PDB entry 7CAF | electron microscopy, 3.30 A resolution | chains E and B of the 5 polymer chains in the assembly

Chain E:
Molecule: Bacterial extracellular solute-binding protein
Source organism: Mycolicibacterium smegmatis MC2 155
Reference sequence: A0R2C3 (A0R2C3_MYCS2); numbering as in UniProt (aligned over 1-465)
Amino-acid sequence (465 residues; each row starts with the number of its first residue):
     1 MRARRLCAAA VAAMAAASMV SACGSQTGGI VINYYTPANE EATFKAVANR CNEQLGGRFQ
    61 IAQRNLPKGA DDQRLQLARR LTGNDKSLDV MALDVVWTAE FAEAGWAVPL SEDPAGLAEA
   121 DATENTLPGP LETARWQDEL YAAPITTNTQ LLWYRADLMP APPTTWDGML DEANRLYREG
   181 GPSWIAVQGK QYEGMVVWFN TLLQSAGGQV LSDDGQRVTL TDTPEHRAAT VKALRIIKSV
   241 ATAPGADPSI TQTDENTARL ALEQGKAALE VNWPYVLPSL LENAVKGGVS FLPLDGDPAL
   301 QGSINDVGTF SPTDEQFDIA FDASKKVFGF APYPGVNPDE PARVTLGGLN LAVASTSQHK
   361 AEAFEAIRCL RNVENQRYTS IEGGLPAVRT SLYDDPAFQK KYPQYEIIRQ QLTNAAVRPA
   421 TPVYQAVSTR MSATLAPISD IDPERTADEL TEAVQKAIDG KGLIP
Disordered / not traced: 1-22
Reported in the primary citation:
  - binding site for alpha-D-glucopyranose: Asn39, Glu40, Asp94, Asn148, Glu255, Arg418
  - post-translational modification sites: Cys23 (proposed by the authors, not directly observed)

Chain B:
Molecule: ABC transporter, permease protein SugB
Source organism: Mycolicibacterium smegmatis MC2 155
Reference sequence: A0R2C1 (A0R2C1_MYCS2); residue numbers follow UniProt; this construct covers 1-278
Amino-acid sequence (278 residues; each row starts with the number of its first residue):
     1 MADRVDARRA TWWSVVNILV IVYALIPVLW ILSLSLKPTS SVKDGKLIPT EITFANYKAI
    61 FSGDAFTSAL FNSIGIGLIT TIIAVVIGGM AAYAVARLQF PGKQLLIGVA LLIAMFPHIS
   121 LVTPIFNMWR GIGLFDTWPG LIIPYITFAL PLAIYTLSAF FREIPWDLEK AAKMDGATPA
   181 QAFRKVIAPL AAPGIVTAAI LVFIFAWNDL LLALSLTATQ RAITAPVAIA NFTGSSQFEE
   241 PTGSIAAGAM VITIPIIIFV LIFQRRIVAG LTSGAVKG
Disordered / not traced: 1-5, 278

How chain E and chain B interact:
Pairs across the interface - 30 pairs, chain E then chain B:
  Gln26(E) - Arg221(B)
  Ala38(E) - Thr233(B)
  Asn39(E) - Gln237(B)
  Glu40(E) - Gln237(B)  hydrogen bond (backbone-side chain)
  Glu41(E) - Gly234(B)
  Glu41(E) - Ser235(B)
  Glu41(E) - Gln237(B)
  Ala42(E) - Gln237(B)
  Thr43(E) - Gln237(B)
  Lys68(E) - Thr233(B)
  Arg79(E) - Phe135(B)
  Arg79(E) - Leu214(B)
  Arg79(E) - Ser215(B)  hydrogen bond (side chain-backbone)
  Arg79(E) - Thr217(B)  hydrogen bond (side chain-backbone)
  Arg80(E) - Ala218(B)  hydrogen bond (side chain-backbone)
  Thr82(E) - Phe126(B)
  Gly83(E) - Phe126(B)
  Gly83(E) - Phe135(B)
  Asp85(E) - Phe135(B)
  Asp85(E) - Asp136(B)
  Asp85(E) - Ala218(B)
  Asp85(E) - Thr219(B)
  Arg259(E) - Phe238(B)
  Gln264(E) - Glu240(B)  hydrogen bond
  Tyr275(E) - Phe238(B)  hydrophobic
  Ser279(E) - Phe238(B)
  Glu282(E) - Ser236(B)
  Glu282(E) - Phe238(B)
  Asn283(E) - Phe238(B)  hydrogen bond (side chain-backbone)
  Asn283(E) - Glu239(B)
Other interface residues (no listed pair), chain E (26 interface residues in all): Asn84, Ser87, Leu260, Glu263, Pro278, Lys286, Gly383
Other interface residues (no listed pair), chain B (20 interface residues in all): Lys43, Leu216, Pro241
From the paper, about this interface:
  - residue pairs: Lys286(E)-Glu239(B)

Overview:
Chain E and chain B form an interface of 26 and 20 residues respectively; the contacts include 6 hydrogen
bonds. Polar pairs include Glu40(E)-Gln237(B), Arg79(E)-Ser215(B) and Arg79(E)-Thr217(B). The authors report a
contact between Lys286(E) and Glu239(B). The paper reports a binding site for alpha-D-glucopyranose at
Asn39(E), Glu40(E) and Asp94(E) among others; a modification site at Cys23(E).
Chain E is Bacterial extracellular solute-binding protein and chain B is ABC transporter, permease protein
SugB, both from Mycolicibacterium smegmatis MC2 155; the structure, Mycobacterium smegmatis LpqY-SugABC
complex in the pre-translocation state, was determined by electron microscopy, deposited together with 7CAD,
7CAE and 7CAG.
